Entry 8FYY (X-ray diffraction, 2.80 A resolution); this record covers chain A.

[Chain A]
Molecule: Poly [ADP-ribose] polymerase 1, processed C-terminus
Source organism: Homo sapiens
Notes: fragment: ADP-ribosyltransferase (ART) domain
Reference sequence: P09874 (PARP1_HUMAN); the construct has insertions or renumbered stretches relative to UniProt, so the offset changes along the chain: 763-779 = UniProt 661-677; 788-1012 = UniProt 788-1012
Chain sequence (271 residues; numbered 742 to 1012; the number before each row is that of its first residue):
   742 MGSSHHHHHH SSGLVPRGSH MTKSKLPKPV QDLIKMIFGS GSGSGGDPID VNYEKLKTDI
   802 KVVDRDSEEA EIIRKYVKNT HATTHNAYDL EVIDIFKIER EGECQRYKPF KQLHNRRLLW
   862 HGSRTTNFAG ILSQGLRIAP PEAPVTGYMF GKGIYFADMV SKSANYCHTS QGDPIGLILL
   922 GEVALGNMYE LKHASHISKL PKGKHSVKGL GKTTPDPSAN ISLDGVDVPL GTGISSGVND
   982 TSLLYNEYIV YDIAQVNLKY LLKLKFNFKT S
Disordered / not traced: 742-764, 780-787, 1011-1012
Differences from the reference sequence: initiating methionine (742); expression tag (743-762); linker (780-787)
Cystine bridges: Cys845 forms a disulfide with the same residue of a neighbouring copy of this chain
Residues lining bound ligands: YH0 (2-(4-{[2-(1H-benzimidazol-2-yl)ethyl]carbamoyl}phenyl)-1H-benzimidazole-7-carboxamide): Trp861, His862, Gly863, Thr887, Gly888, Tyr889, Tyr896, Phe897, Ala898, Lys903, Ser904, Tyr907, Glu988

[Summary]
Chain A binds compound YH0.
Chain A is Poly [ADP-ribose] polymerase 1, processed C-terminus (Homo sapiens); the structure, Crystal
structure of human PARP1 ART domain bound to inhibitor UKTT5 (compound 10), was determined by X-ray
diffraction (same publication as 8FYZ, 8FZ1 and 8G0H).
